6W6I - chains B and N of the 7 polymer chains in the assembly; structure by electron microscopy, 3.50 A resolution.

[Chain B]
Protein: Chaperone protein ClpB
Organism: Mycobacterium tuberculosis
UniProt: P9WPD0 (CLPB_MYCTO); residues 1-848 here = UniProt positions 1-848
Amino-acid sequence (848 residues; row label = number of the first residue in the row):
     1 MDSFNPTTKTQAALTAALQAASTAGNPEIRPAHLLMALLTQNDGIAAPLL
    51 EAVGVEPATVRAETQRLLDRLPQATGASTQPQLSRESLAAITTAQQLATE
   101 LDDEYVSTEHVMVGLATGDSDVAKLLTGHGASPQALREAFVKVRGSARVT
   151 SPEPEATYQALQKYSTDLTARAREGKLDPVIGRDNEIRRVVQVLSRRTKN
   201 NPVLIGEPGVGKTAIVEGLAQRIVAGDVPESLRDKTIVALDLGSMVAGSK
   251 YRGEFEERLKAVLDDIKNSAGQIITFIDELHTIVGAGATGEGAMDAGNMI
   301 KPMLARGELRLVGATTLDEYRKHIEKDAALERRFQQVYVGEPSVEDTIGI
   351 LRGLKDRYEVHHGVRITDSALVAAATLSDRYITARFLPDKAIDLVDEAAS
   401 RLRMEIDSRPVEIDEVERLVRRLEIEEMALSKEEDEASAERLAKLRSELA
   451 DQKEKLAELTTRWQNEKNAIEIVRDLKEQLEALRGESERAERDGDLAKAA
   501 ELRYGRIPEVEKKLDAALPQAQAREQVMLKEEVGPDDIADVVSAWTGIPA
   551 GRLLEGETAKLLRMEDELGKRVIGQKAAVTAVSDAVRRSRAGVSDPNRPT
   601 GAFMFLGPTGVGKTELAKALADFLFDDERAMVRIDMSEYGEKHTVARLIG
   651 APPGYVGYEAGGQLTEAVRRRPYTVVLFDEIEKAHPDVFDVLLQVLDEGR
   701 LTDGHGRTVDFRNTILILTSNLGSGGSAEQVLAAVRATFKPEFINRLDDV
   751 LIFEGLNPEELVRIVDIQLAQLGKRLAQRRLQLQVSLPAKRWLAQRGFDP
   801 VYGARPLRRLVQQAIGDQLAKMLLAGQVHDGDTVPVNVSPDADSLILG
Disordered / not traced: 1-158, 289-294, 470-529, 846-848
Swiss-Prot annotation at these positions:
  - binding site (ATP): Gly206 to Thr213, Gly607 to Thr614
Residues lining bound ligands:
  - ATP-gamma-S (AGS; phosphothiophosphoric acid-adenylate ester), molecule 1: Asp178, Pro179, Val180, Ile181, Arg183, Pro208, Gly209, Val210, Gly211, Lys212, Thr213, Ala214, Glu279, Ile350, Leu354, Pro388, Ile392
  - ATP-gamma-S (AGS), molecule 2: Ala329, Arg332, Arg333
  - ATP-gamma-S (AGS), molecule 3: Arg571, Val572, Ile573, Thr609, Gly610, Val611, Gly612, Lys613, Thr614, Glu615, Glu680, Asn721, Ile764, Gln768, Ala804, Arg805, Arg808
What the authors report for this chain:
  - mutagenesis - L18R, S22R, L88R, T92R: unchanged catalytic activity (ATP hydrolysis)
  - mutagenesis - R365A, D368R, E434K, E436R: unchanged catalytic activity (ClpB ATPase activity)
  - mutagenesis - R422A: abolished catalytic activity on refold a protein substrate
  - mutagenesis - L18R, L88R, R365A, D368R, E436R, L496A, Y504A: abolished catalytic activity
  - mutagenesis - E434K: decreased catalytic activity on aggregated luciferase reactivation
  - mutagenesis - Q11R, T15R: abolished expression
  - mutagenesis - S22R, T92R: decreased catalytic activity on aggregate luciferase reactivation
  - mutagenesis - R503A: unchanged catalytic activity

[Chain N]
Protein: Substrate
Organism: Mycobacterium tuberculosis
Amino-acid sequence (29 residues; each row starts with the number of its first residue; X marks 29 residues of unknown identity (built as UNK)):
     1 XXXXXXXXXXXXXXXXXXXXXXXXXXXXX
Disordered / not traced: 27-29

[How chain B and chain N interact]
Chain B side of the interface, 8 residues: Lys250, Tyr251, Arg252, Ala288, His643, Gly654, Tyr655, Val656

[In short]
No residue of chain B is in contact with chain N. Chain B binds 3 copies of ATP-gamma-S. From UniProt: 16
ATP-binding residues on chain B. From the paper: L18R, L88R and R365A of chain B, among others, abolish
catalytic activity; Q11R and T15R of chain B abolish expression; 14 substitutions were tested in all.
Here chain B is Chaperone protein ClpB and chain N is Substrate, both from Mycobacterium tuberculosis. Entry
6W6I (The Mycobacterium tuberculosis ClpB disaggregase hexamer structure in conformation T in the presence of
DnaK chaperone ...) was determined by electron microscopy together with 6W6H, 6W6J and 6W6G from the same
study.
